Entry 4DV2 (X-ray diffraction, 3.65 A resolution); this record covers chains A and N of the 21 polymer chains in the assembly.

[Chain A]
Molecule: 16S rRNA
From: Thermus thermophilus
Sequence (1522 nucleotides; numbered 0 to 1544 plus 19 insertion-coded residues; 42 numbers in that range are skipped by the numbering (no residue carries them; nothing is unmodelled there); the number before each row is that of its first residue; a row labelled like 190A-190L holds insertion residues (190A, then the next letters in order); numbering starts at 0):
     0 UUUGUUGGAGAGUUUGAUCCUGGCUCAGGGUGAACGCUGGCGGCGUGCCU
    50 AAGACAUGCAAGUCGUGCGGG
    73 CCGCGGGGUUUU
    88 ACUCCG
    95 UGGUC
   101 AGCGGCGGACGGGUGAGUAACGCGUGGGU
  129A G
   130 ACCUACCCGGAAGAGGGGGACAACCCGGGGAAACUCGGGCUAAUCCCCCA
   180 UGUGGACCCGC
190A-190L CCCUUGGGGUGU
   191 GUCCAAAGGGCUUU
   216 GCCCGCUUCCGGAUGGGCCCGCGUCCCAUCAGCUAGUUGGUGGGGUAAUG
   266 GCCCACCAAGGCGACGACGGGUAGCCGGUCUGAGAGGAUGGCCGGCCACA
   316 GGGGCACUGAGACACGGGCCCCACUCCUACGGGAGGCAGCAGUUAGGAAU
   366 CUUCCGCAAUGGGCGCAAGCCUGACGGAGCGACGCCGCUUGGAGGAAGAA
   416 GCCCUUCGGGGUGUAAACUCCUGAA
   442 CCCGGGACGAAACCCCCGACGA
   474 GGGGACUGACGGUACCGGG
   494 GUAAUAGCGCCGGCCAACUCCGUGCCAGCAGCCGCGGUAAUACGGAGGGC
   544 GCGAGCGUUACCCGGAUUCACUGGGCGUAAAGGGCGUGUAGGCGGCCUGG
   594 GGCGUCCCAUGUGAAAGACCACGGCUCAACCGUGGGGGAGCGUGGGAUAC
   644 GCUCAGGCUAGACGGUGGGAGAGGGUGGUGGAAUUCCCGGAGUAGCGGUG
   694 AAAUGCGCAGAUACCGGGAGGAACGCCGAUGGCGAAGGCAGCCACCUGGU
   744 CCACCCGUGACGCUGAGGCGCGAAAGCGUGGGGAGCAAACCGGAUUAGAU
   794 ACCCGGGUAGUCCACGCCCUAAACGAUGCGCGCUAGGUCUCUGGGUCU
   848 CCUGGGGGCCGAAGCUAACGCGUUAAGCGCGCCGCCUGGGGAGUACGGCC
   898 GCAAGGCUGAAACUAAAAGGAAUUGACGGGGGCCCGCACAAGCGGUGGAG
   948 CAUGUGGUUUAAUUCGAAGXAACGCGAAGAACCUUACCAGGCCUUGACAU
   998 GCUAGG
 1003A G
  1004 AACCCGGGUGAAAGCCUGGGGUGCCCC
1030A-1030D GCGA
  1031 GGGGAGCCCUAGCACAGGUGCUGCAUGGCCGUCGUCAGCUCGUGCCGUGA
  1081 GGUGUUGGGUUAAGUCCCGCAACGAGCGCAACCCCCGCCGUUAGUUGCCA
  1131 GCGGUUCGGCCGGGCACUCUAACGGGACUGCCCGCGAAA
  1171 GCGGGAGGAAGGAGGGGACGACGUCUGGUCAGCAUGGCCCUUACGGCCUG
  1221 GGCGACACACGUGCUACAAUGCCCACUACAAAGCGAUGCCACCCGGCAAC
  1271 GGGGAGCUAAUCGCAAAAAGGUGGGCCCAGUUCGGAUUGGGGUCUGCAAC
  1321 CCGACCCCAUGAAGCCGGAAUCGCUAGUAAUCGCGGAUCAG
 1361A C
  1362 CAUGCCGCGGUGAAUACGUUCCCGGGCCUUGUACACACXGCCXGUXACGC
  1412 CAUGGGAGCGGGCUCUACCCGAAGUCGCCGGG
  1446 AGCCUACGGG
  1459 CAGGCGCCGAGGGUAGGGCCCGUGACUGGGGCGAAGUCGUAACAAGGUAG
  1509 CUGUACCGGAAGGUGCGGCUGGAUCCACUCCUUUCU
Not modelled in the structure: 0-4, 1534-1538
Construct notes: engineered mutation A912 (C1535 in M26923.1); conflict C1534 (A2157 in M26923.1), A1535 (C2158 in M26923.1)
Modified / non-standard residues: PSU (pseudouridine-5'-monophosphate) at position 516, 7MG (7N-methyl-8-hydroguanosine-5'-monophosphate) at position 527, M2G (N2-dimethylguanosine-5'-monophosphate) at position 966, 5MC (5-methylcytidine-5'-monophosphate) at position 967, 2MG (2N-methylguanosine-5'-monophosphate) at position 1207, 5MC (5-methylcytidine-5'-monophosphate) at position 1400, 4OC (4n,o2'-methylcytidine-5'-monophosphate) at position 1402, 5MC (5-methylcytidine-5'-monophosphate) at position 1404, 5MC (5-methylcytidine-5'-monophosphate) at position 1407, UR3 (3-methyluridine-5'-monophoshate) at position 1498, MA6 (6N-dimethyladenosine-5'-monophoshate) at position 1518, MA6 (6N-dimethyladenosine-5'-monophoshate) at position 1519, PSU (pseudouridine-5'-monophosphate) at position 1540, PSU (pseudouridine-5'-monophosphate) at position 1541
Bound ions: Mg2+ site 1 near U5 (its only coordinating residue here); Mg2+ site 2: U12, G22; Mg2+ site 3: U12, G21; Mg2+ site 4 near G21 (its only coordinating residue here); Mg2+ site 5: A59, C386, U387; Mg2+ site 6 near G61 (its only coordinating residue here); Mg2+ site 7 near G69 (its only coordinating residue here); Mg2+ site 8 near C89 (its only coordinating residue here); Mg2+ site 9 near U90 (its only coordinating residue here); Mg2+ site 10: G96, U98; Mg2+ site 11 near G107 (its only coordinating residue here); Mg2+ site 12: A109, G331; 97 more Mg2+ sites not listed

[Chain N]
Molecule: ribosomal protein S14
From: Thermus thermophilus
Reference sequence: Q5SHQ1 (RS14Z_THET8); numbering as in UniProt (aligned over 1-61)
Amino-acid sequence (61 residues; numbered 1 to 61; the number before each row is that of its first residue):
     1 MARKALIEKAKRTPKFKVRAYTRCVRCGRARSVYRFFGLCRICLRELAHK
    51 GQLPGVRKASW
Not modelled in the structure: 1
Bound ions: Mg2+: Thr22 (shared with C1359(A) of chain A); Zn2+: Cys24, Cys27, Cys40, Cys43

[Chain A / chain N interface]
Contacting residue pairs (70):
  G973(A) - Arg29(N)  hydrogen bond to the sugar
  G973(A) - Arg41(N)  hydrogen bond to the phosphate
  A974(A) - Arg29(N)  salt bridge to the phosphate
  A974(A) - Arg31(N)  hydrogen bond to the base
  A974(A) - Ser32(N)  phosphate contact
  A974(A) - Arg41(N)  salt bridge to the phosphate
  A975(A) - Arg31(N)  phosphate contact
  A975(A) - Ser32(N)  hydrogen bond to the sugar
  A975(A) - Tyr34(N)  base contact
  G976(A) - Arg31(N)  phosphate contact
  G976(A) - Ser32(N)  phosphate contact
  A977(A) - Arg31(N)  salt bridge to the phosphate
  C979(A) - Val18(N)  base contact
  C979(A) - Arg19(N)  hydrogen bond to the base
  C980(A) - Val18(N)  base contact
  C980(A) - Arg19(N)  hydrogen bond to the sugar
  C980(A) - Tyr21(N)  hydrogen bond to the phosphate
  U981(A) - Leu6(N)  phosphate contact
  U981(A) - Tyr21(N)  hydrogen bond to the phosphate
  U981(A) - Ala30(N)  phosphate contact
  U982(A) - Leu6(N)  sugar contact
  U982(A) - Arg23(N)  salt bridge to the phosphate
  U982(A) - Ala30(N)  phosphate contact
  U982(A) - Arg31(N)  salt bridge to the phosphate
  A983(A) - Leu6(N)  phosphate contact
  A1015(A) - Lys15(N)  phosphate contact
  A1016(A) - Lys15(N)  salt bridge to the phosphate
  G1047(A) - Lys4(N)  salt bridge to the phosphate
  G1048(A) - Arg3(N)  salt bridge to the phosphate
  G1048(A) - Lys4(N)  phosphate contact
  U1049(A) - Arg3(N)  salt bridge to the phosphate
  C1060(A) - Arg45(N)  salt bridge to the phosphate
  C1113(A) - Arg57(N)  hydrogen bond to the sugar
  C1114(A) - Ser60(N)  hydrogen bond to the sugar
  C1114(A) - Trp61(N)  base contact
  C1115(A) - Trp61(N)  sugar contact
  G1186(A) - Trp61(N)  hydrogen bond to the base
  G1187(A) - Ser60(N)  hydrogen bond to the base
  G1187(A) - Trp61(N)  hydrogen bond to the sugar
  A1188(A) - Lys58(N)  hydrogen bond to the phosphate
  A1188(A) - Ser60(N)  hydrogen bond to the sugar
  C1189(A) - Lys58(N)  salt bridge to the phosphate
  G1202(A) - Cys27(N)  hydrogen bond to the sugar
  G1202(A) - Arg29(N)  salt bridge to the phosphate
  G1202(A) - Ile42(N)  base contact
  G1202(A) - Glu46(N)  hydrogen bond to the base
  C1203(A) - Ala2(N)  phosphate contact
  G1215(A) - Arg3(N)  phosphate contact
  G1216(A) - Arg3(N)  salt bridge to the phosphate
  G1216(A) - Ala5(N)  phosphate contact
  C1217(A) - Ala5(N)  phosphate contact
  C1217(A) - Leu6(N)  phosphate contact
  C1217(A) - Glu8(N)  phosphate contact
  C1218(A) - Lys15(N)  phosphate contact
  U1219(A) - Lys15(N)  salt bridge to the phosphate
  U1219(A) - Arg19(N)  salt bridge to the phosphate
  G1316(A) - Val18(N)  phosphate contact
  C1317(A) - Phe16(N)  stacking on the base
  C1317(A) - Lys17(N)  hydrogen bond to the phosphate
  C1317(A) - Arg19(N)  base contact
  A1357(A) - Tyr34(N)  sugar contact
  U1358(A) - Thr22(N)  phosphate contact
  U1358(A) - Val33(N)  sugar contact
  U1358(A) - Tyr34(N)  sugar contact
  U1358(A) - Arg35(N)  phosphate contact
  C1359(A) - Thr22(N)  hydrogen bond to the phosphate
  C1359(A) - Arg35(N)  phosphate contact
  A1360(A) - Lys17(N)  sugar contact
  A1360(A) - Val18(N)  base contact
  C1369(A) - Trp61(N)  hydrogen bond to the phosphate
Also at the interface, not in a pair above, chain A (41 interface residues in all): A994, C1059, A1318, G1368
Also at the interface, not in a pair above, chain N (32 interface residues in all): Arg26, Phe36

[Summary]
The interface between chain A and chain N involves 41 residues on one side and 32 on the other; the contacts
include 20 hydrogen bonds, 15 salt bridges and 1 aromatic stacking contact. Polar pairs include
A974(A)-Arg31(N), C979(A)-Arg19(N) and G1186(A)-Trp61(N).
Chain A is 16S rRNA and chain N is ribosomal protein S14, both from Thermus thermophilus; the structure,
Crystal structure of the Thermus thermophilus 30S ribosomal subunit with a 16S rRNA mutation, C912A, was
determined by X-ray diffraction.
